PDB entry 1Z7E | X-ray diffraction, 3.00 A resolution | chains D and E of the 6 polymer chains in the assembly

[Chain D (and E)]
Name: protein ArnA
Organism: Escherichia coli
Notes: chain E of this document is another copy of the same molecule, construct and numbering; everything in this record applies to it too
UniProt: P77398 (ARNA_ECOLI); numbering as in UniProt (aligned over 1-660)
Amino-acid sequence (660 residues; row label = number of the first residue in the row):
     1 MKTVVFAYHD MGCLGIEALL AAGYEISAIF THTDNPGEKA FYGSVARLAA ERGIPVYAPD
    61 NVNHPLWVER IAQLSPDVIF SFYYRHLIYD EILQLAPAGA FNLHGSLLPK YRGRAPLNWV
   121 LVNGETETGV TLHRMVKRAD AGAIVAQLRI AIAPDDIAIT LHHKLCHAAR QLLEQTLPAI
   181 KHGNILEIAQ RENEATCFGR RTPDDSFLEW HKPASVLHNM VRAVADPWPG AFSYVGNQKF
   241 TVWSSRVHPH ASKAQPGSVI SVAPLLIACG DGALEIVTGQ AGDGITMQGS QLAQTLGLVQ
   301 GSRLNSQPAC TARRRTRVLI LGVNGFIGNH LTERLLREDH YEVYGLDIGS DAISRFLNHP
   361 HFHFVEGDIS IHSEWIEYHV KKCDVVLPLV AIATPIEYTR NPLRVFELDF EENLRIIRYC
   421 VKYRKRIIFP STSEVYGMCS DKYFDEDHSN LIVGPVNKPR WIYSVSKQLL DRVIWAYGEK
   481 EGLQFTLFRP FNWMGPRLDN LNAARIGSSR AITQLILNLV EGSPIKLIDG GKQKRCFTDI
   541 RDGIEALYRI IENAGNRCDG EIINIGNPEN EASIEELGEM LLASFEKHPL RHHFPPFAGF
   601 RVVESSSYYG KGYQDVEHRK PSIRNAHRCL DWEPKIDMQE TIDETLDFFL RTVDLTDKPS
Unresolved in the structure: 35-42, 309-312, 657-660 (chain E: 35-42, 305-313, 657-660)
Small-molecule neighbours:
  - ATP (adenosine-5'-triphosphate): Gly322, Asn324, Gly325, Phe326, Ile327, Leu346, Asp347, Ile348, Gly349, Gly367, Asp368, Ile369, Leu389, Val390, Ala391, Ala393, Leu408, Asp499, Arg510
  - uridine-5'-diphosphate-glucuronic acid (UGA): Ala393, Pro395, Tyr398, Thr432, Ser433, Glu434, Arg460, Tyr463, Pro490, Phe491, Asn492, Trp493, Ser509, Arg510, Ala511, Gln514, Leu515, Lys526, Leu527, Ile528, Gln533, Arg535, Ile574, Tyr608, Tyr609, Tyr613, Asp615, Arg619
Swiss-Prot annotation at these positions:
  - active site: His104 (Proton donor), Glu434 (Proton acceptor), Arg619 (Proton donor)
  - binding site ((6R)-10-formyltetrahydrofolate): His86 to Ile88, Arg114, Val136 to Asp140
  - binding site (NAD(+)): Asp347, Asp368, Ile369
  - binding site (UDP-alpha-D-glucuronate): Ala393, Tyr398, Thr432, Ser433, Arg460, Asn492, Lys526 to Arg535, Tyr613
  - site: Asn102 (Transition state stabilizer), Asp140 (Raises pKa of active site His)
  - mutagenesis: Asn102 (N102A: No formyltransferase activity), His104 (H104A: 25-fold lower formyltransferase activity; H104K: Less than 1% residual formyltransferase activity), Asp140 (D140A/N: Less than 1% residual formyltransferase activity), Ser433 (S433A: 40-fold lower specific activity; S433T: No activity), Glu434 (E434A: 100-fold lower specific activity; E434Q: No activity), Arg619 (R619E/Y: No activity; R619M: 400-fold lower activity)
From the paper describing this entry:
  - self-association interface (contacts with another copy of this molecule): Arg460 to Lys480
  - binding site for ATP: Gly325, Phe326, Ile327, Leu346, Asp347, Ile348, Asp368, Ile369, Val390, Leu408
  - binding site for uridine-5'-diphosphate-glucuronic acid: Tyr398, Thr432, Ser433, Arg460, Asn492, Ile528, Gln533, Arg535, Tyr613, Arg619
  - catalytic residues: Thr432, Tyr463, Lys467 (proposed by the authors, not directly observed)
  - catalytic residues: Ser433, Arg619
  - mutagenesis - S433T: abolished catalytic activity
  - mutagenesis - S433T: decreased stability (proposed by the authors, not directly observed)

[Chain D / chain E interface]
Contacting residue pairs (25):
  Ile348(D) with Tyr378(E)
  Glu366(D) with Tyr378(E), hydrogen bond; Lys382(E), salt bridge
  Asp368(D) with Tyr378(E); Lys381(E), salt bridge
  Ser370(D) with Lys381(E)
  Ile371(D) with Glu374(E); Glu377(E); Tyr378(E), hydrophobic; Lys381(E)
  His372(D) with Glu374(E), salt bridge; Tyr378(E)
  Ser373(D) with Glu374(E), hydrogen bond (backbone-side chain)
  Glu374(D) with Glu374(E), hydrogen bond (backbone-side chain)
  Arg505(D) with Asn237(E), hydrogen bond (backbone-side chain)
  Pro524(D) with Gly297(E)
  Pro596(D) with Val299(E), hydrophobic; Gln300(E); Gly301(E)
  Phe597(D) with Val299(E)
  Ala598(D) with Gly297(E); Val299(E), hydrophobic
  Arg601(D) with Gln294(E), hydrogen bond (side chain-backbone); Thr295(E); Gly297(E)
Interface residues without a listed pair, chain D (16 interface residues in all): Ile506, Gly522
Interface residues without a listed pair, chain E (14 interface residues in all): Leu296, Tyr423

[Overview]
Chain D and chain E form an interface of 16 and 14 residues respectively; the contacts include 5 hydrogen
bonds and 3 salt bridges. Among the polar pairs are Glu366(D)-Lys382(E), Asp368(D)-Lys381(E) and
His372(D)-Glu374(E). From the paper: catalytic residues Thr432(D), Tyr463(D) and Lys467(D) among others; S433T
of chain D abolishes catalytic activity.
Chain D and chain E are both protein ArnA (Escherichia coli); the structure, Crystal structure of full length
ArnA, was determined by X-ray diffraction together with 1Z73, 1Z74, 1Z75 and 1Z7B from the same study.
